1MQD - chain A; structure by X-ray diffraction, 1.46 A resolution.

== Chain A ==
Molecule: Glutamate receptor subunit 2
From: Rattus norvegicus
Notes: fragment: GluR2-flop ligand-binding core (S1S2J)
UniProtKB: P19491 (GRIA2_RAT); the construct has insertions or renumbered stretches relative to UniProt, so the offset changes along the chain: 0-114 = UniProt 413-527; 117-258 = UniProt 653-794
Chain sequence (261 residues; each row starts with the number of its first residue; numbers below 1 keep their minus sign (Gly-2 is residue -2)):
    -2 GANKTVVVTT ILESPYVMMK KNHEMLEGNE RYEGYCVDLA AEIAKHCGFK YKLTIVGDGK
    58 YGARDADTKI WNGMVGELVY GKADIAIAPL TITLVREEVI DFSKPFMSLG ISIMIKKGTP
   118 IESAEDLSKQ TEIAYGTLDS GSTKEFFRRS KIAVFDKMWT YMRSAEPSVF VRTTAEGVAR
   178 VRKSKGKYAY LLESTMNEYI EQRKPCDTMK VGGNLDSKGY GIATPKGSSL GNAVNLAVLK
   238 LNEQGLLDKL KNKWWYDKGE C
Disordered / not traced: -2 to 0
Disulfide bonds: Cys203-Cys258
Construct notes: cloning artifact (-2 to -1); linker (115-116)
Small-molecule neighbours: (S)-des-me-ampa (SHI; (S)-2-amino-3-(3-hydroxy-isoxazol-4-yl)propionic acid): Glu10, Tyr58, Pro86, Leu87, Thr88, Arg93, Leu135, Gly138, Ser139, Thr140, Thr171, Leu189, Glu190, Met193, Tyr217
Swiss-Prot annotation at these positions:
  - binding site (L-glutamate): Pro86, Thr88, Arg93, Ser139, Thr140, Glu190
  - site: Arg61 (Interaction with the cone snail toxin Con-ikot-ikot), Ile118 (Crucial to convey clamshell closure to channel opening), Arg145 (Interaction with the cone snail toxin Con-ikot-ikot), Lys237 (Interaction with the cone snail toxin Con-ikot-ikot)
  - glycosylation: Asn0 (N-linked (GlcNAc...) asparagine)
  - modified residue (Phosphoserine): Ser147, Ser181

== Summary ==
Chain A binds (S)-des-me-ampa. From UniProt: 6 L-glutamate-binding residues.
Chain A is Glutamate receptor subunit 2 (Rattus norvegicus); the structure, X-ray structure of the GluR2
ligand-binding core (S1S2J) in complex with (S)-Des-Me-AMPA at 1.46 A resolution. ..., was determined by X-ray
diffraction together with 1MS7 from the same study.
